PDB entry 3D15 | X-ray diffraction, 2.30 A resolution | chain A

== Chain A ==
Protein: serine/threonine kinase 6
Source organism: Mus musculus
Notes: EC 2.7.11.1; fragment: Aurora-A kinase domain
UniProtKB: Q8C3H8 (Q8C3H8_MOUSE); residues 138-404 here correspond to UniProt positions 116-382 (UniProt number = residue number - 22)
Amino-acid sequence (272 residues; numbered 133 to 404; the number before each row is that of its first residue):
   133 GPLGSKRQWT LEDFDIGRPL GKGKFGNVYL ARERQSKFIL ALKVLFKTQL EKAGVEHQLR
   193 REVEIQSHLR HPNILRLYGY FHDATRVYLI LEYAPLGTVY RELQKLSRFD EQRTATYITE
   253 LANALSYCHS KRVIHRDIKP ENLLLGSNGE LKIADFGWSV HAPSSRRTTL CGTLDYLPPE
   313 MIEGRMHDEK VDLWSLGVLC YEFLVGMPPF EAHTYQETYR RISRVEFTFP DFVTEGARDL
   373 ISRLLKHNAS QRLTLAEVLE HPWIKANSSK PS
Not modelled in the structure: 133-138, 297-303, 402-404
Sequence notes: expression tag (133-137); engineered mutation Gly186 (Asn164 in Q8C3H8), Arg240 (Lys218 in Q8C3H8), Leu302 (Met280 in Q8C3H8)
Residues lining bound ligands: AK2 (1-(3-chlorophenyl)-3-{5-[2-(thieno[3,2-d]pyrimidin-4-ylamino)ethyl]-1,3-thiazol-2-yl}urea): Leu152, Phe157, Val160, Ala173, Lys175, Leu177, Leu182, Val187, Gln190, Leu191, Glu194, Leu207, Leu221, Leu223, Glu224, Tyr225, Ala226, Gly229, Thr230, Leu276, Ala286, Asp287, Gly289

== In short ==
Ligands of chain A: compound AK2.
Chain A is serine/threonine kinase 6 (Mus musculus); the structure, Crystal structure of mouse Aurora A
(Asn186->Gly, Lys240->Arg, Met302->Leu) in complex with
1-(3-chloro-phenyl)-3-{5-[2-(thieno[3,2-d]pyrimidin-4-ylamino)- ethyl]-thiazol-2-yl}-urea [SNS-314], was
determined by X-ray diffraction, deposited together with 3D14.
